6S9E - chains C and E of the 6 polymer chains in the assembly; structure by X-ray diffraction, 2.25 A resolution.

== Chain C ==
Name: Tubulin alpha-1B chain
Organism: Bos taurus
Reference sequence: P81947 (TBA1B_BOVIN); residues 1-440 here = UniProt positions 1-440
Amino-acid sequence (440 residues; each row starts with the number of its first residue):
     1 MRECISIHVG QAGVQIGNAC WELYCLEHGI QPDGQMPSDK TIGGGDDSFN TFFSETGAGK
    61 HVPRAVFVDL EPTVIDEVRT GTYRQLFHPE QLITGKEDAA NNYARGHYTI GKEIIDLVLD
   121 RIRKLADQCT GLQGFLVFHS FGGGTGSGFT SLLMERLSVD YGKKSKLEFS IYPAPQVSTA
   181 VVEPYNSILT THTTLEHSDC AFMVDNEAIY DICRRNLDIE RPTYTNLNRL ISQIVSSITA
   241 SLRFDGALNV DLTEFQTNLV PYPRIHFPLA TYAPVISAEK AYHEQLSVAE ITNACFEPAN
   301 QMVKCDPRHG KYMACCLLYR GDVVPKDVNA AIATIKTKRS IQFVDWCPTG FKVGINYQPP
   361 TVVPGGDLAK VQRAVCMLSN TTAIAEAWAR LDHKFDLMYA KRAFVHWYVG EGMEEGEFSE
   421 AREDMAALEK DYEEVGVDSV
Bound ions: Ca2+: Asp39, Thr41, Gly44, Glu55
Ligand contacts: GTP (guanosine-5'-triphosphate): Gly10, Gln11, Ala12, Gln15, Ile16, Asp69, Asp98, Ala99, Ala100, Asn101, Ser140, Gly142, Gly143, Gly144, Thr145, Gly146, Ile171, Pro173, Val177, Ser178, Thr179, Glu183, Asn206, Tyr224, Leu227, Asn228, Ile231

== Chain E ==
Name: Stathmin-4
Organism: Rattus norvegicus
Reference sequence: P63043 (STMN4_RAT); residues -43 to 145 here correspond to UniProt positions 1-189 (UniProt number = residue number + 44)
Amino-acid sequence (189 residues; each row starts with the number of its first residue; numbers below 1 keep their minus sign (Met-43 is residue -43)):
   -43 MTLAAYKEKM KELPLVSLFC SCFLSDPLNK SSYKYEADTV DLNWCVISDM EVIELNKCTS
    17 GQSFEVILKP PSFDGVPEFN ASLPRRRDPS LEEIQKKLEA AEERRKYQEA ELLKHLAEKR
    77 EHEREVIQKA IEENNNFIKM AKEKLAQKME SNKENREAHL AAMLERLQEK DKHAEEVRKN
   137 KELKEEASR
Not modelled in the structure: -43 to 5, 28-43, 142-145
Curated features (UniProtKB/Swiss-Prot):
  - modified residue: Ser46 (Phosphoserine)
  - lipidation (S-palmitoyl cysteine): Cys-24, Cys-22

== Chain C / chain E interface ==
Residue-residue contacts (31):
  His107(C) - Leu101(E)
  His107(C) - Lys104(E)
  His107(C) - Met105(E)
  Tyr108(C) - Lys104(E)
  Tyr108(C) - Met105(E)  hydrophobic
  Tyr108(C) - Asn108(E)
  Thr109(C) - Arg112(E)
  Lys112(C) - Met105(E)
  Leu152(C) - Leu101(E)  hydrophobic
  Glu155(C) - Leu101(E)
  Glu155(C) - Lys104(E)  salt bridge
  Arg156(C) - Leu101(E)
  Ser158(C) - Phe93(E)
  Ser158(C) - Ile94(E)
  Val159(C) - Ile94(E)
  Val159(C) - Lys98(E)
  Gly162(C) - Ile94(E)
  Lys163(C) - Asn90(E)  hydrogen bond
  Thr193(C) - Lys104(E)
  Glu196(C) - Phe93(E)
  His197(C) - Phe93(E)
  Gly410(C) - Arg112(E)
  Gly410(C) - His115(E)
  Glu411(C) - Asn108(E)  hydrogen bond (backbone-side chain)
  Glu411(C) - Arg112(E)  salt bridge
  Gly412(C) - Asn108(E)  hydrogen bond (backbone-side chain)
  Gly412(C) - Asn111(E)  hydrogen bond (backbone-side chain)
  Gly412(C) - Arg112(E)
  Met413(C) - Asn108(E)
  Glu414(C) - Ser107(E)
  Glu414(C) - Asn111(E)  hydrogen bond
Other interface residues (no listed pair), chain E (15 interface residues in all): Glu89, Ala97, Lys100

== Summary ==
19 residues of chain C and 15 residues of chain E are in contact, with 5 hydrogen bonds and 2 salt bridges.
Among the polar pairs are Glu155(C)-Lys104(E), Glu411(C)-Arg112(E) and Lys163(C)-Asn90(E). Bound to chain C:
GTP. Asp39(C), Thr41(C), Gly44(C) and Glu55(C) coordinate Ca2+.
Here chain C is Tubulin alpha-1B chain (Bos taurus) and chain E is Stathmin-4 (Rattus norvegicus). Entry 6S9E
(Tubulin-GDP.AlF complex) was determined by X-ray diffraction, deposited together with 6GZE.
